PDB entry 1UEI | X-ray diffraction, 2.60 A resolution | chain A

== Chain A ==
Protein: Uridine-cytidine kinase 2
Source organism: Homo sapiens
Notes: EC 2.7.1.48
UniProt: Q9BZX2 (UCK2_HUMAN); residues 1-250 here = UniProt positions 1-250
Sequence (252 residues; row label = number of the first residue in the row; numbers below 1 keep their minus sign (Pro-1 is residue -1)):
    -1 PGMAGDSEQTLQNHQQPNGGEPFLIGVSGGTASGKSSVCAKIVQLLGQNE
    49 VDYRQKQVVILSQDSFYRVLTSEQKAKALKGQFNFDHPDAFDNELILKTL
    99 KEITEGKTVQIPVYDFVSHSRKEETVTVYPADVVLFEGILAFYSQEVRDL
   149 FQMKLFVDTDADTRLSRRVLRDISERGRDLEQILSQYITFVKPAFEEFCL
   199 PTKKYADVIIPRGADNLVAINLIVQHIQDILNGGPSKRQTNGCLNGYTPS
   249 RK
Unresolved in the structure: -1 to 18, 45-52, 231-250
Construct notes: cloning artifact (-1 to 0)
UniProt features mapped onto this chain:
  - binding site (ATP): Gly27 to Ser35, Asp213
  - binding site (substrate): Asp84, Tyr112, His117, Arg166, Arg176, Gln184
  - modified residue: Ala2 (N-acetylalanine)
Residues lining bound ligands: UTP (uridine 5'-triphosphate): Gly28, Thr29, Ala30, Ser31, Gly32, Lys33, Ser34, Ser35, Asp62, Tyr65, Phe83, Asp84, Tyr112, Phe114, His117, Glu135, Ile137, Arg166, Arg169, Arg174, Arg176, Gln184, Val189
From the paper describing this entry:
  - binding site for UTP: Tyr112, His117
  - conformationally variable residues (order/disorder transition): Asn47 to Arg52
  - catalytic residues: Lys33, Asp62, Arg169, Arg174 (proposed by the authors, not directly observed)

== Overview ==
Ligands of chain A: UTP. UniProt lists 10 ATP-binding residues and 6 substrate-binding residues. From the
paper: catalytic residues Lys33, Asp62 and Arg169 among others; a binding site for UTP at Tyr112 and His117.
Chain A is Uridine-cytidine kinase 2 (Homo sapiens); the structure, Crystal structure of human
uridine-cytidine kinase 2 complexed with a feedback-inhibitor, UTP, was determined by X-ray diffraction,
deposited together with 1UDW, 1UEJ, 1UFQ and 1UJ2.
